Entry 7CX3 (electron microscopy, 2.80 A resolution); this record covers chains B and N of the 5 polymer chains in the assembly.

# Chain B
Name: Guanine nucleotide-binding protein G(I)/G(S)/G(T) subunit beta-1
From: Homo sapiens
Reference sequence: P62873 (GBB1_HUMAN); residues 2-340 here = UniProt positions 2-340
Sequence (358 residues; each row starts with the number of its first residue; numbers below 1 keep their minus sign (Met-17 is residue -17)):
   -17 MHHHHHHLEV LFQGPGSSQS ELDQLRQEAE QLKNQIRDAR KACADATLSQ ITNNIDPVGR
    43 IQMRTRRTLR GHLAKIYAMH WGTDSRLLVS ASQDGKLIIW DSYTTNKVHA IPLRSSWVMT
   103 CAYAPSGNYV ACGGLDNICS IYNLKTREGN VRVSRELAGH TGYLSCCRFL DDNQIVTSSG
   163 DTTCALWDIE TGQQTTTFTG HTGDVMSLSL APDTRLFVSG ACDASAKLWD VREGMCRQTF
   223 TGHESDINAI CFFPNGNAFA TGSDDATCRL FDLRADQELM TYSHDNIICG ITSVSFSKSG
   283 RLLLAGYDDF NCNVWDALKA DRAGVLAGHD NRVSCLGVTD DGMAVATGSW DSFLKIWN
Not modelled in the structure: -17 to 0
Sequence notes: initiating methionine (-17); expression tag (-16 to 1)

# Chain N
Name: Nanobody-35
From: synthetic construct
Notes: antibody fragment or engineered binder
Sequence (128 residues; row label = number of the first residue in the row):
     1 QVQLQESGGG LVQPGGSLRL SCAASGFTFS NYKMNWVRQA PGKGLEWVSD ISQSGASISY
    61 TGSVKGRFTI SRDNAKNTLY LQMNSLKPED TAVYYCARCP APFTRDCFDV TSTTYAYRGQ
   121 GTQVTVSS
Disulfides: Cys22-Cys96, Cys99-Cys107

# Interface between chain B and chain N
Pairs across the interface (19; chain B residue first):
  Arg8(B) - Gln120(N)
  Glu12(B) - Gln3(N)
  Lys15(B) - Gln1(N)
  Thr184(B) - Thr114(N)
  Cys204(B) - Tyr117(N)  hydrogen bond (backbone-side chain)
  Asp205(B) - Ala116(N)
  Ala206(B) - Tyr117(N)
  Thr223(B) - Gln1(N)  hydrogen bond (backbone-backbone)
  Glu226(B) - Val2(N)
  Glu226(B) - Gly26(N)
  Glu226(B) - Phe27(N)
  Glu226(B) - Thr28(N)
  Glu226(B) - Tyr32(N)  hydrogen bond
  Glu226(B) - Arg98(N)  hydrogen bond (backbone-side chain)
  Ser227(B) - Pro100(N)  hydrogen bond (side chain-backbone)
  Ser227(B) - Tyr117(N)
  Asp228(B) - Tyr117(N)  hydrogen bond
  Asp246(B) - Pro102(N)
  Ile270(B) - Phe103(N)  hydrophobic
Interface residues without a listed pair, chain B (15 interface residues in all): His225, Asp247
Interface residues without a listed pair, chain N (16 interface residues in all): Ala101

# Overview
Chain B and chain N form an interface of 15 and 16 residues respectively, with 6 hydrogen bonds. Among the
polar pairs are Cys204(B)-Tyr117(N), Glu226(B)-Tyr32(N) and Glu226(B)-Arg98(N).
Here chain B is Guanine nucleotide-binding protein G(I)/G(S)/G(T) subunit beta-1 (Homo sapiens) and chain N is
Nanobody-35 (synthetic construct). Entry 7CX3 (Cryo-EM structure of the Taprenepag-bound EP2-Gs complex) was
determined by electron microscopy together with 7CX2 and 7CX4 from the same study.
